4KPS - chains A and E of the 6 polymer chains in the assembly; structure by X-ray diffraction, 2.59 A resolution.

Chain A (and E):
Protein: Hemagglutinin
Source organism: Influenza A virus
Notes: fragment: HA1 chain; chain E of this document is another copy of the same molecule, construct and numbering; everything in this record applies to it too
Reference sequence: P13103 (HEMA_I77AF); residues 6-327 here correspond to UniProt positions 19-340 (UniProt number = residue number + 13)
Amino-acid sequence (324 residues; each row starts with the number of its first residue):
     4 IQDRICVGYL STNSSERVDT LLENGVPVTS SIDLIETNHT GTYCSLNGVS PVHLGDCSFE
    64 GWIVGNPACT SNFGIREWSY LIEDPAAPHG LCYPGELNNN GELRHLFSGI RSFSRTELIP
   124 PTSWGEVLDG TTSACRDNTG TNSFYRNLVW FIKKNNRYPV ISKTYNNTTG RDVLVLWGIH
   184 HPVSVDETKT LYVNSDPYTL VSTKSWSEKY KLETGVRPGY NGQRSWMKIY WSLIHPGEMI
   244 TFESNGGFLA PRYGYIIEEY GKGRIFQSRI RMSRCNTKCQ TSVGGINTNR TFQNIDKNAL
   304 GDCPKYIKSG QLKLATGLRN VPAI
Differences from the reference sequence: expression tag (4-5)
Disulfide bonds: Cys47-Cys278, Cys60-Cys72, Cys95-Cys138, Cys282-Cys306
Curated features (UniProtKB/Swiss-Prot):
  - glycosylation (N-linked (GlcNAc...) asparagine): Asn16, Asn41, Asn169, Asn170, Asn292
What the authors report for this chain:
  - binding site for N-acetyl-alpha-neuraminic acid: Thr135, Gln226, Ser228
  - specificity-determining residues: Val186
  - conformationally variable residues (side-chain flip): Glu190
  - mutagenesis - V186N: decreased binding to avian receptor analog
  - mutagenesis - V186N: increased binding to human receptor analog
  - contacts within the chain: Val186-Glu190 (hydrophobic contact)

Interface between chain A and chain E:
Residue-residue contacts (23; chain A residue first):
  Leu203(A) - Gly218(E)
  Leu203(A) - Val219(E)
  Leu203(A) - Arg220(E)
  Ser205(A) - Arg220(E)
  Ser205(A) - Pro221(E)
  Lys207(A) - Pro221(E)
  Lys207(A) - Gly222(E)
  Lys207(A) - Tyr223(E)
  Lys207(A) - Trp229(E)
  Ser208(A) - Gly98(E)
  Ser208(A) - Glu99(E)
  Ser208(A) - Trp229(E)
  Trp209(A) - Glu99(E)
  Trp209(A) - Trp229(E)  hydrophobic
  Ser210(A) - Glu99(E)  hydrogen bond (backbone-side chain)
  Ser210(A) - Arg220(E)  hydrogen bond
  Ser210(A) - Trp229(E)
  Ser210(A) - Lys231(E)  hydrogen bond (backbone-side chain)
  Glu211(A) - Lys231(E)  salt bridge
  Lys212(A) - Glu216(E)
  Lys212(A) - Thr217(E)  hydrogen bond (side chain-backbone)
  Thr244(A) - Pro221(E)
  Glu246(A) - Val219(E)
Other interface residues (no listed pair), chain A (11 interface residues in all): Thr206

In short:
The interface between chain A and chain E involves 11 residues on one side and 12 on the other; the contacts
include 4 hydrogen bonds and 1 salt bridge. Polar contacts include Glu211(A)-Lys231(E), Ser210(A)-Glu99(E) and
Ser210(A)-Arg220(E). The paper reports a binding site for N-acetyl-alpha-neuraminic acid at Thr135(A),
Gln226(A) and Ser228(A); V186N of chain A reduces binding to avian receptor analog.
Chain A and chain E are both Hemagglutinin (Influenza A virus); the structure, Structure and receptor binding
specificity of the hemagglutinin H13 from avian influenza A virus H13N6, was determined by X-ray diffraction,
deposited together with 4KPQ.
